PDB entry 2NQB | X-ray diffraction, 2.30 A resolution | chains I and C of the 10 polymer chains in the assembly

[Chain I]
Molecule: alpha-satellite DNA
From: Homo sapiens
Sequence (146 nucleotides; numbered 1 to 146; the number before each row is that of its first residue):
     1 ATCAATATCCACCTGCAGATTCTACCAAAAGTGTATTTGGAAACTGCTCC
    51 ATCAAAAGGCATGTTCAGCGGAATTCCGCTGAACATGCCTTTTGATGGAG
   101 CAGTTTCCAAATACACTTTTGGTAGAATCTGCAGGTGGATATTGAT

[Chain C]
Protein: Histone H2A
From: Drosophila melanogaster
UniProt: P84051 (H2A_DROME); residues 802-924 here correspond to UniProt positions 1-123 (UniProt number = residue number - 801)
Chain sequence (123 residues; row label = number of the first residue in the row):
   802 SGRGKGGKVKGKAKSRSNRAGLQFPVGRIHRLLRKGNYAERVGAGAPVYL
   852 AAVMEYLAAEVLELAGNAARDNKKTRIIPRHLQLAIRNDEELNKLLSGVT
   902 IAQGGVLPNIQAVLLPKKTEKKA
Disordered / not traced: 802-813, 920-924

[Interface between chain I and chain C]
Pairs across the interface - 13 pairs, chain I then chain C:
  DA11(I) - Lys874(C)  salt bridge to the phosphate
  DA19(I) - Arg877(C)  sugar contact
  DA29(I) - Arg832(C)  hydrogen bond to the phosphate
  DA30(I) - Gly828(C)  phosphate contact
  DA30(I) - Arg829(C)  hydrogen bond to the phosphate
  DA30(I) - Arg832(C)  salt bridge to the phosphate
  DG31(I) - Ala814(C)  phosphate contact
  DG31(I) - Lys815(C)  sugar contact
  DG31(I) - Ser816(C)  phosphate contact
  DG31(I) - Arg817(C)  salt bridge to the phosphate
  DT32(I) - Ala814(C)  phosphate contact
  DT32(I) - Lys815(C)  phosphate contact
  DG39(I) - Arg842(C)  sugar contact

[In short]
7 residues of chain I face 10 of chain C across their interface, with 2 hydrogen bonds and 3 salt bridges.
Polar contacts include DA29(I)-Arg832(C), DA30(I)-Arg829(C) and DA11(I)-Lys874(C).
Here chain I is alpha-satellite DNA (Homo sapiens) and chain C is Histone H2A (Drosophila melanogaster). Entry
2NQB (Drosophila Nucleosome Structure) was determined by X-ray diffraction.
